PDB entry 4P34 | X-ray diffraction, 1.55 A resolution | chain A

Chain A:
Name: Protein DJ-1
Organism: Homo sapiens
Notes: EC 3.4.-.-
Reference sequence: Q99497 (PARK7_HUMAN); numbering as in UniProt (aligned over 1-189)
Chain sequence (189 residues; row label = number of the first residue in the row):
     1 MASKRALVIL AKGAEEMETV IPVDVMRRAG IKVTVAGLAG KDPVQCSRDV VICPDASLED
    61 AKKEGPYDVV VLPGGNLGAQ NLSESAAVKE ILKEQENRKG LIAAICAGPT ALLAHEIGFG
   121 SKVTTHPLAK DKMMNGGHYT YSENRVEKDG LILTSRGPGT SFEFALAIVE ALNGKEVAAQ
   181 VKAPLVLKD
Not modelled in the structure: 1, 189
Modified residues: Cys-106 (S-hydroxycysteine; CSO)

In short:
Chain A is Protein DJ-1 (Homo sapiens); the structure, Crystal structure of DJ-1 in sulfenic acid form (fresh
crystal), was determined by X-ray diffraction together with 4P2G, 4P35 and 4P36 from the same study.
